Entry 1HIT (solution NMR); this record covers chains A and B.

Chain A:
Molecule: Insulin
Source organism: Homo sapiens
UniProtKB: P01308 (INS_HUMAN); residues 1-21 here correspond to UniProt positions 90-110 (UniProt number = residue number + 89)
Chain sequence (21 residues; each row starts with the number of its first residue):
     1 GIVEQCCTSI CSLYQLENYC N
Cystine bridges: Cys6-Cys11

Chain B:
Molecule: Insulin
Source organism: Homo sapiens
UniProtKB: P01308 (INS_HUMAN); residues 1-30 here correspond to UniProt positions 25-54 (UniProt number = residue number + 24)
Chain sequence (30 residues; numbered 1 to 30; the number before each row is that of its first residue):
     1 FVNQHLCGSH LVEALYLVCG ERGGFYTPKT
Construct notes: engineered mutation Gly24 (Phe48 in P01308)

How chain A and chain B interact:
Cross-chain cystine bridges: Cys7(A)-Cys7(B), Cys20(A)-Cys19(B)
Pairs across the interface - 21 pairs, chain A then chain B:
  Val3(A) - Leu11(B)
  Cys6(A) - His5(B)
  Cys6(A) - Leu6(B)
  Cys6(A) - Leu11(B)
  Cys7(A) - His5(B)
  Cys7(A) - Leu6(B)
  Cys7(A) - Cys7(B)  disulfide
  Thr8(A) - His5(B)
  Ser9(A) - His5(B)
  Ile10(A) - Asn3(B)
  Ile10(A) - Gln4(B)
  Ile10(A) - His5(B)
  Cys11(A) - Phe1(B)
  Leu13(A) - Phe1(B)
  Leu16(A) - Leu11(B)
  Leu16(A) - Ala14(B)
  Leu16(A) - Leu15(B)
  Glu17(A) - Val18(B)
  Tyr19(A) - Leu15(B)
  Cys20(A) - Leu15(B)
  Cys20(A) - Cys19(B)  disulfide
Interface residues without a listed pair, chain B (13 interface residues in all): Val2, Tyr16

Summary:
The interface between chain A and chain B involves 12 residues on one side and 13 on the other; the contacts
include 2 disulfide bonds.
Chain A is Insulin and chain B is Insulin, both from Homo sapiens; the structure, Receptor binding redefined
by a structural switch in a mutant Human Insulin, was determined by solution NMR.
